6GVR - chain A; structure by X-ray diffraction, 1.85 A resolution.

# Chain A
Molecule: Tail spike protein
Source organism: Salmonella phage HK620
UniProt: Q9AYY6 (Q9AYY6_BPHK6); residues 111-709 here correspond to UniProt positions 112-710 (UniProt number = residue number + 1)
Chain sequence (597 residues; each row starts with the number of its first residue; note: 2 numbers in that range are skipped by the numbering (no residue carries them; nothing is unmodelled there)):
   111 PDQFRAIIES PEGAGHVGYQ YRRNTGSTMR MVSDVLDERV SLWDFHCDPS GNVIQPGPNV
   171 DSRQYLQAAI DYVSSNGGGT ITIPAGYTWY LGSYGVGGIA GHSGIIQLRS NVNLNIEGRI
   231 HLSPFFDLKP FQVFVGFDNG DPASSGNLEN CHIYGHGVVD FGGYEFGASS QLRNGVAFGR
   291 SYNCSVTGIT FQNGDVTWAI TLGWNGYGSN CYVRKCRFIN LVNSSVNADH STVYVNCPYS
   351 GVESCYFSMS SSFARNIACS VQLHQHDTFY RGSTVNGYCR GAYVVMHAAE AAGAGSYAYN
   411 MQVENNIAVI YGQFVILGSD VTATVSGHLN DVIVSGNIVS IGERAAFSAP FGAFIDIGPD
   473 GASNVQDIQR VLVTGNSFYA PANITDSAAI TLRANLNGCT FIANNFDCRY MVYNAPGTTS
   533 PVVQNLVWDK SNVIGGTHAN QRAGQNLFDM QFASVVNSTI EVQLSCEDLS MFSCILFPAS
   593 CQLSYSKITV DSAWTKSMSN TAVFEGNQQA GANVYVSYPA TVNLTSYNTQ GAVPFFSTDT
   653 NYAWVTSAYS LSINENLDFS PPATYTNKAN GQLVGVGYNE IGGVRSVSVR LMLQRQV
Sequence notes: engineered mutation Q372 (Glu373 in Q9AYY6)
Bound ions: Na+ site 1: G211 (together with alpha-L-rhamnopyranose); Na+ site 2: A565, S592, Q594
Ligand contacts: alpha-L-rhamnopyranose (RAM): G211, H212, Q242, F247, P252, L282, W314

# In short
Chain A binds alpha-L-rhamnopyranose. The Na+ site 2 is built by A565, S592 and Q594.
Chain A is Tail spike protein (Salmonella phage HK620); the structure, Tailspike protein mutant E372Q (delta
N471/S472) of E. coli bacteriophage HK620 in complex with pentasaccharide, was determined by X-ray
diffraction, deposited together with 6GVP and 6G0X.
